7TZ2 - chain A; structure by X-ray diffraction, 2.55 A resolution.

Chain A:
Protein: Fibrinogen-like protein 1
Source organism: Homo sapiens
Notes: fragment: C-terminal domain
UniProt: Q08830 (FGL1_HUMAN); numbering as in UniProt (aligned over 74-306)
Amino-acid sequence (233 residues; each row starts with the number of its first residue):
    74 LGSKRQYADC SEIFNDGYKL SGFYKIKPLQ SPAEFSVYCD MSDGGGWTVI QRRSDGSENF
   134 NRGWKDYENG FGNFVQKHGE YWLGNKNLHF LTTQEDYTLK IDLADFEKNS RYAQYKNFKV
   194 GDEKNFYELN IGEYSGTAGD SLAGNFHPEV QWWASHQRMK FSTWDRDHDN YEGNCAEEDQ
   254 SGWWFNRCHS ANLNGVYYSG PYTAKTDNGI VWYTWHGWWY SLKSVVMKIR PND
Unresolved in the structure: 74-75, 218-227, 306
Disulfides: C83-C112, C248-C261
Ion coordination: Ca2+: D240, D242, Y244, G246
What the authors report for this chain:
  - mutagenesis - F219A/H220A, W225A/W226A, S228A/H229A: decreased binding to hLAG3
  - mutagenesis - G136E, K181I, G290E: increased binding to hLAG3

Overview:
D240, D242, Y244 and G246 form the Ca2+ site. From the paper: F219A/H220A, W225A/W226A and S228A/H229A reduce
binding to hLAG3; G136E, K181I and G290E increase binding to hLAG3.
Chain A is Fibrinogen-like protein 1 (Homo sapiens); the structure, Structure of human Fibrinogen-like protein
1, was determined by X-ray diffraction (same publication as 7TZE, 7TZG and 7TZH).
